PDB entry 3O4X | X-ray diffraction, 3.20 A resolution | chains A and D of the 4 polymer chains in the assembly

[Chain A (and D)]
Protein: Protein diaphanous homolog 1
Organism: Mus musculus
Notes: fragment: mDia1 N-terminal regulatory domain; chain D of this document is another copy of the same molecule, construct and numbering; everything in this record applies to it too
UniProtKB: O08808 (DIAP1_MOUSE); numbering as in UniProt (aligned over 131-458)
Chain sequence (330 residues; row label = number of the first residue in the row):
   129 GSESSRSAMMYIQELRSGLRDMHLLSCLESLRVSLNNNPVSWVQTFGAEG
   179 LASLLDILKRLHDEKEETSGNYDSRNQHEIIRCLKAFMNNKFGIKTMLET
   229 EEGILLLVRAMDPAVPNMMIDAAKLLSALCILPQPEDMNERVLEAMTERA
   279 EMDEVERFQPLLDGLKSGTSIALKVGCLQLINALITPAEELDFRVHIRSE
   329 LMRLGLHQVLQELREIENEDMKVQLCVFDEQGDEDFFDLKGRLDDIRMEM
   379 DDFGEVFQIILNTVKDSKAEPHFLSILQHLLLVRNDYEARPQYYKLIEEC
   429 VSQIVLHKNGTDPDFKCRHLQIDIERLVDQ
Unresolved in the structure: 129-133, 195-196, 453-458 (chain D: 129-133, 453-458)
Differences from the reference sequence: expression tag (129-130)

[Chain A / chain D interface]
Cross-chain cystine bridges: Cys-428(A)/Cys-428(D)
Pairs across the interface (126):
  Asp-320(A) / Arg-412(D)
  His-324(A) / Arg-412(D)  hydrogen bond
  His-324(A) / Asp-414(D)  salt bridge
  Leu-367(A) / Leu-410(D)  hydrophobic
  Arg-370(A) / Leu-410(D)
  Leu-371(A) / Leu-410(D)  hydrophobic
  Ile-374(A) / Gln-406(D)
  Arg-375(A) / Ser-403(D)  hydrogen bond
  Arg-375(A) / Gln-406(D)
  Arg-375(A) / His-407(D)
  Met-378(A) / Gln-406(D)  hydrogen bond (backbone-side chain)
  Met-378(A) / Leu-409(D)  hydrophobic
  Phe-381(A) / Phe-385(D)
  Phe-381(A) / Leu-389(D)  hydrophobic
  Phe-381(A) / Glu-398(D)
  Phe-381(A) / Phe-401(D)  hydrophobic
  Phe-381(A) / Leu-402(D)
  Phe-381(A) / Leu-405(D)  hydrophobic
  Val-384(A) / Leu-405(D)  hydrophobic
  Val-384(A) / Leu-409(D)  hydrophobic
  Phe-385(A) / Phe-381(D)
  Phe-385(A) / Phe-385(D)  hydrophobic
  Ile-387(A) / Leu-409(D)  hydrophobic
  Ile-388(A) / Leu-405(D)  hydrophobic
  Ile-388(A) / Leu-409(D)  hydrophobic
  Ile-388(A) / Tyr-422(D)
  Leu-389(A) / Phe-381(D)  hydrophobic
  Thr-391(A) / Arg-418(D)
  Val-392(A) / Tyr-422(D)
  Lys-396(A) / Tyr-415(D)
  Ala-397(A) / Pro-419(D)  hydrophobic
  Ala-397(A) / Tyr-422(D)  hydrophobic
  Glu-398(A) / Phe-381(D)
  His-400(A) / Pro-419(D)
  His-400(A) / Tyr-422(D)
  His-400(A) / Lys-423(D)
  His-400(A) / Glu-426(D)  salt bridge
  Phe-401(A) / Phe-381(D)  hydrophobic
  Phe-401(A) / Leu-408(D)  hydrophobic
  Leu-402(A) / Phe-381(D)
  Ser-403(A) / Arg-375(D)  hydrogen bond
  Ser-403(A) / Glu-426(D)  hydrogen bond
  Ile-404(A) / Tyr-422(D)
  Ile-404(A) / Ile-425(D)  hydrophobic
  Ile-404(A) / Glu-426(D)
  Leu-405(A) / Val-384(D)  hydrophobic
  Leu-405(A) / Ile-388(D)
  Gln-406(A) / Ile-374(D)
  Gln-406(A) / Arg-375(D)  hydrogen bond
  Gln-406(A) / Met-378(D)  hydrogen bond (side chain-backbone)
  His-407(A) / Arg-375(D)
  His-407(A) / Val-429(D)
  His-407(A) / Ser-430(D)  hydrogen bond
  His-407(A) / Val-433(D)
  Leu-408(A) / Ile-388(D)  hydrophobic
  Leu-408(A) / Phe-401(D)  hydrophobic
  Leu-409(A) / Ile-374(D)  hydrophobic
  Leu-409(A) / Met-378(D)  hydrophobic
  Leu-409(A) / Val-384(D)
  Leu-409(A) / Ile-387(D)  hydrophobic
  Leu-409(A) / Ile-388(D)  hydrophobic
  Leu-410(A) / Leu-367(D)  hydrophobic
  Leu-410(A) / Arg-370(D)
  Leu-410(A) / Leu-371(D)  hydrophobic
  Leu-410(A) / Val-433(D)  hydrophobic
  Val-411(A) / Val-433(D)
  Arg-412(A) / Asp-320(D)
  Arg-412(A) / His-324(D)  hydrogen bond
  Arg-412(A) / Asp-440(D)  salt bridge
  Asn-413(A) / Asp-320(D)
  Asp-414(A) / His-324(D)  salt bridge
  Ala-417(A) / Asp-440(D)
  Arg-418(A) / Thr-391(D)
  Pro-419(A) / Lys-396(D)
  Pro-419(A) / Ala-397(D)  hydrophobic
  Pro-419(A) / His-400(D)
  Gln-420(A) / Phe-443(D)
  Tyr-421(A) / Ile-432(D)
  Tyr-421(A) / Val-433(D)  hydrophobic
  Tyr-421(A) / Asp-440(D)  hydrogen bond
  Tyr-421(A) / Pro-441(D)
  Tyr-421(A) / Phe-443(D)
  Tyr-422(A) / Ile-388(D)
  Tyr-422(A) / Val-392(D)  hydrophobic
  Tyr-422(A) / Ala-397(D)  hydrophobic
  Tyr-422(A) / His-400(D)
  Tyr-422(A) / Phe-401(D)  hydrophobic
  Tyr-422(A) / Ile-404(D)
  Lys-423(A) / His-400(D)
  Leu-424(A) / Ile-432(D)  hydrophobic
  Ile-425(A) / Ile-404(D)  hydrophobic
  Ile-425(A) / Val-433(D)  hydrophobic
  Glu-426(A) / His-400(D)  salt bridge
  Glu-426(A) / Ser-403(D)
  Glu-426(A) / Ile-404(D)
  Cys-428(A) / Cys-428(D)  disulfide
  Val-429(A) / His-407(D)
  Val-429(A) / Leu-408(D)  hydrophobic
  Val-429(A) / Ile-425(D)  hydrophobic
  Ser-430(A) / His-407(D)  hydrogen bond
  Ile-432(A) / Tyr-421(D)
  Ile-432(A) / Leu-424(D)  hydrophobic
  Ile-432(A) / Ile-425(D)  hydrophobic
  Val-433(A) / His-407(D)
  Val-433(A) / Leu-410(D)  hydrophobic
  Val-433(A) / Val-411(D)  hydrophobic
  Val-433(A) / Ile-425(D)  hydrophobic
  Asp-440(A) / Arg-412(D)  salt bridge
  Asp-440(A) / Ala-417(D)
  Asp-440(A) / Tyr-421(D)  hydrogen bond
  Pro-441(A) / Tyr-421(D)
  Phe-443(A) / Gln-420(D)
  Phe-443(A) / Tyr-421(D)
  Arg-446(A) / Glu-427(D)  salt bridge
  Arg-446(A) / Ile-450(D)  hydrogen bond (backbone-backbone)
  His-447(A) / His-447(D)  hydrogen bond
  His-447(A) / Leu-448(D)
  His-447(A) / Gln-449(D)
  Leu-448(A) / His-447(D)
  Leu-448(A) / Leu-448(D)  hydrogen bond (backbone-backbone)
  Gln-449(A) / Arg-446(D)
  Gln-449(A) / His-447(D)
  Ile-450(A) / Arg-446(D)
  Ile-450(A) / Leu-448(D)  hydrophobic
  Asp-451(A) / Arg-446(D)
  Ile-452(A) / Arg-446(D)
Also at the interface, not in a pair above, chain A (63 interface residues in all): Val-323, Ser-327, Gly-382, Leu-434
Also at the interface, not in a pair above, chain D (65 interface residues in all): Val-323, Ser-327, Asp-379, Gly-382, Asn-413, Thr-439, Asp-451

[Overview]
Chain A and chain D form an interface of 63 and 65 residues respectively; the contacts include 1 disulfide
bond, 15 hydrogen bonds and 7 salt bridges. Polar contacts include His-324(A)/Asp-414(D),
His-400(A)/Glu-426(D) and Arg-412(A)/Asp-440(D).
Both chains are Protein diaphanous homolog 1 (Mus musculus). Entry 3O4X (Crystal structure of complex between
amino and carboxy terminal fragments of mDia1) was determined by X-ray diffraction.
